Entry 1JDA (X-ray diffraction, 2.20 A resolution); this record covers chain A.

# Chain A
Protein: 1,4-alpha maltotetrahydrolase
Source organism: Pseudomonas stutzeri
Notes: EC 3.2.1.60
UniProt: P13507 (AMT4_PSEST); residues 1-429 here correspond to UniProt positions 22-450 (UniProt number = residue number + 21)
Chain sequence (429 residues; numbered 1 to 429; the number before each row is that of its first residue):
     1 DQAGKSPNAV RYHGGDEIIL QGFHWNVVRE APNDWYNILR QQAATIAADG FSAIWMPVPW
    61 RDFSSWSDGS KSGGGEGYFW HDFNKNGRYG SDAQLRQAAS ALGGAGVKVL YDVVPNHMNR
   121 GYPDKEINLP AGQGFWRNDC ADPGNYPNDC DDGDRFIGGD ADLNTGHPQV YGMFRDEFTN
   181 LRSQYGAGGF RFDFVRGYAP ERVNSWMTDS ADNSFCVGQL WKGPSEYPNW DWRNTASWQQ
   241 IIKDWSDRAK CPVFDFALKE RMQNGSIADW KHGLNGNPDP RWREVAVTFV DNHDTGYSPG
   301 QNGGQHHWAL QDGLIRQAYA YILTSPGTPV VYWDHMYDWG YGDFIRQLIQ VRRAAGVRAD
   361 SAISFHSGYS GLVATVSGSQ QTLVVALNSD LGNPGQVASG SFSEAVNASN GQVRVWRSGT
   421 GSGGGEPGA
Unresolved in the structure: 419-429
Sequence notes: engineered mutation Gln219 (Glu240 in P13507); conflict Asp334 (Ser355 in P13507)
Curated features (UniProtKB/Swiss-Prot):
  - active site: Asp193 (Nucleophile)
  - binding site (Ca(2+)): Asp1, Gln2, His13, Asp16, Glu17, Asn116, Asp151, Asp154, Asp162, Gly197
  - binding site (substrate): Tyr78, Phe79, His117, Phe156 to Asp160, Arg191, Arg196, Gly197, His293, Gln305
  - site: Asp294 (Transition state stabilizer)
Disulfide bonds: Cys140-Cys150, Cys216-Cys251
Ion coordination: Ca2+ site 1: Asp1, Gln2, His13, Asp16, Glu17; Ca2+ site 2: Asn116, Asp151, Asp154, Asp162, Gly197

# Summary
The Ca2+ site 1 is built by Asp1, Gln2, His13, Asp16 and Glu17. The Ca2+ site 2 is built by Asn116, Asp151,
Asp154, Asp162 and Gly197. UniProt lists active-site residue Asp193, 10 Ca2+-binding residues and 13
substrate-binding residues.
Chain A is 1,4-alpha maltotetrahydrolase (Pseudomonas stutzeri); the structure, Maltotetraose-forming
exo-amylase, was determined by X-ray diffraction, deposited together with 1JDC and 1JDD.
